9EJI - chains B and E of the 5 polymer chains in the assembly; structure by X-ray diffraction, 2.20 A resolution.

Chain B:
Protein: HLA class II histocompatibility antigen DQ beta chain
Source organism: Homo sapiens
Reference sequence: A0A0U5IHY9 (A0A0U5IHY9_HUMAN); residues 1-189 here correspond to UniProt positions 33-221 (UniProt number = residue number + 32)
Chain sequence (196 residues; row label = number of the first residue in the row; note: 3 numbers in that range are skipped by the numbering (no residue carries them; nothing is unmodelled there); a row labelled like 189A-189E holds insertion residues (189A, then the next letters in order)):
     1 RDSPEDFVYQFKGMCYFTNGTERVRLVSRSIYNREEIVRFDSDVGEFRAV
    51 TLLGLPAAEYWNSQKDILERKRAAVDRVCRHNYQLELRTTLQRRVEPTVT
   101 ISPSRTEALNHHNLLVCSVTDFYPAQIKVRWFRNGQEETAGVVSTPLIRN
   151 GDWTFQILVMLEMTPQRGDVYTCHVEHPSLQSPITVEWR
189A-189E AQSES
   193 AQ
Disordered / not traced: 1-2, 105-112, 189A-189E
Disulfide bonds: Cys15-Cys79, Cys117-Cys173
Glycans and other covalent adducts: N-acetylglucosamine (NAG) linked to Asn19

Chain E:
Protein: G9 T cell receptor beta chain
Source organism: Homo sapiens
Chain sequence (242 residues; row label = number of the first residue in the row; note: 13 numbers in that range are skipped by the numbering (no residue carries them; nothing is unmodelled there)):
     2 MGVTQTPRYLIKTRGQQVTLSCSPISGH
    37 RSVSWYQQTPGQGLQFLFEYFS
    63 ETQRNKGNFP
    74 GRFSGRQF
    83 SNSRSEMNVSTLELGDSALYLCASSLRAESGELFFGEGSRLTVLEDLNKV
   133 FPPEVAVFEPSEAEISHTQKATLVCLATGFFPDHVELSWWVNGKEVHSGV
   183 CTDPQPLKEQPALNDSRYALSSRLRVSATFWQNPRNHFRCQVQFYGLSEN
   233 DEWTQDRAKPVTQIVSAEAWGRAD
Disordered / not traced: 2
Disulfide bonds: Cys23-Cys104, Cys157-Cys222

Interface between chain B and chain E:
Residue-residue contacts - 13 pairs, chain B then chain E:
  Arg23(B) with Ser58(E), hydrogen bond
  Arg25(B) with Arg66(E)
  Asp41(B) with Arg66(E), salt bridge
  Asp43(B) with Phe57(E); Arg66(E), salt bridge; Arg109(E); Ala110(E), hydrogen bond (backbone-backbone)
  Val44(B) with Arg66(E); Arg109(E); Ala110(E)
  Gly45(B) with Arg109(E)
  Arg48(B) with Glu111(E), hydrogen bond (side chain-backbone)
  Arg72(B) with Arg109(E)
Interface residues without a listed pair, chain E (7 interface residues in all): Ser112

Summary:
8 residues of chain B and 7 residues of chain E are in contact; the contacts include 3 hydrogen bonds and 2
salt bridges. Polar contacts include Asp41(B)-Arg66(E), Asp43(B)-Arg66(E) and Arg23(B)-Ser58(E). Covalently
linked N-acetylglucosamine: at Asn19(B).
Chain B is HLA class II histocompatibility antigen DQ beta chain and chain E is G9 T cell receptor beta chain,
both from Homo sapiens; the structure, Peptide-independent T cell receptor recognition of HLA-DQ2, was
determined by X-ray diffraction together with 9EJG and 9EJH from the same study.
